PDB entry 5L6M | X-ray diffraction, 1.90 A resolution | chains A and B of the 8 polymer chains in the assembly

Chain A:
Protein: VapB family protein
Source organism: Caulobacter crescentus (strain ATCC 19089 / CB15)
Reference sequence: Q9AC34 (Q9AC34_CAUCR); residue numbers follow UniProt; this construct covers 2-72
Amino-acid sequence (78 residues; numbered -5 to 72; the number before each row is that of its first residue; numbers below 1 keep their minus sign (Met-5 is residue -5)):
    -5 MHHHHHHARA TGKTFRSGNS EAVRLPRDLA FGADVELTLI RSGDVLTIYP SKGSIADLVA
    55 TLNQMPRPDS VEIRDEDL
Disordered / not traced: -5 to 1, 68-72
Differences from the reference sequence: initiating methionine (-5); expression tag (-4 to 1)
Ligand contacts: malonate ion (MLI): Thr32, Tyr43, Gly47, Ser48, Ile49

Chain B:
Protein: Ribonuclease VapC
Source organism: Caulobacter crescentus (strain ATCC 19089 / CB15)
Notes: EC 3.1.-.-
Reference sequence: Q9AC35 (Q9AC35_CAUCR); residues 1-128 here = UniProt positions 1-128
Amino-acid sequence (128 residues; each row starts with the number of its first residue):
     1 MAYVLDTNVA IHLRDGDPEV TTRVTALNGA ILLSIISRVE LEGGVYREAA QAGLRRSRLD
    61 VMLKVLPVLD FDGAAADEYR RIVESAGYSR RKVVDRMIAA QALAHRATFV TFNADDFRDI
   121 PGLSLLAW
Disordered / not traced: 1
Ligand contacts: malonate ion (MLI): Gly29, Ala30, Ile31, Val65, Leu66, Pro67

How chain A and chain B interact:
Residue-residue contacts - 48 pairs, chain A then chain B:
  Ile34(A) with Ala30(B)
  Val39(A) with His105(B); Arg106(B)
  Thr41(A) with Ala2(B)
  Tyr43(A) with Ala30(B); Pro67(B), hydrophobic
  Lys46(A) with Lys64(B); Val65(B)
  Gly47(A) with Val65(B)
  Ser48(A) with Val65(B)
  Ile49(A) with Val24(B), hydrophobic; Gly29(B); Ile31(B), hydrophobic
  Leu52(A) with Val61(B); Met62(B), hydrophobic; Val65(B), hydrophobic; Leu66(B), hydrophobic
  Val53(A) with Thr21(B); Thr25(B)
  Thr55(A) with Val61(B)
  Leu56(A) with Leu13(B); Arg58(B), hydrogen bond (backbone-side chain)
  Met59(A) with Ser57(B); Arg58(B), hydrogen bond (backbone-side chain); Val61(B), hydrophobic
  Pro60(A) with Leu54(B); Arg58(B), hydrogen bond (backbone-side chain)
  Arg61(A) with Asp15(B); Gly16(B); Leu54(B); Arg58(B)
  Pro62(A) with Asp15(B); Gln51(B)
  Asp63(A) with Gln51(B), hydrogen bond (backbone-side chain)
  Ser64(A) with Asp15(B); Arg55(B), hydrogen bond (backbone-side chain)
  Val65(A) with His12(B); Asp15(B)
  Glu66(A) with Ile11(B); Asp15(B), hydrogen bond (backbone-side chain); Arg47(B); Glu48(B); Arg55(B), hydrogen bond (backbone-side chain)
  Ile67(A) with Ile11(B); Arg14(B), hydrogen bond (backbone-side chain); Gly44(B); Arg47(B); Arg55(B)
Also at the interface, not in a pair above, chain A (25 interface residues in all): Arg3, Ser36, Ala50, Asn57
Also at the interface, not in a pair above, chain B (32 interface residues in all): Asp17, Leu32, Ala74

Summary:
Chain A and chain B form an interface of 25 and 32 residues respectively, with 8 hydrogen bonds. Among the
polar pairs are Leu56(A)-Arg58(B), Met59(A)-Arg58(B) and Pro60(A)-Arg58(B). Malonate ion is bound between
chain A and chain B.
Chain A is VapB family protein and chain B is Ribonuclease VapC, both from Caulobacter crescentus (strain ATCC
19089 / CB15); the structure, Structure of Caulobacter crescentus VapBC1 (VapB1deltaC:VapC1 form), was
determined by X-ray diffraction, deposited together with 5K8J and 5L6L.
